PDB entry 6TVS | X-ray diffraction, 1.90 A resolution | chains K and L of the 6 polymer chains in the assembly

== Chain K ==
Molecule: Hemagglutinin HA1
Source organism: Influenza A virus (A/harbour seal/Germany/1/2014(H10N7))
UniProt: A0A0A7HR51 (A0A0A7HR51_9INFA); residues 3-325 here correspond to UniProt positions 10-332 (UniProt number = residue number + 7)
Amino-acid sequence (325 residues; row label = number of the first residue in the row):
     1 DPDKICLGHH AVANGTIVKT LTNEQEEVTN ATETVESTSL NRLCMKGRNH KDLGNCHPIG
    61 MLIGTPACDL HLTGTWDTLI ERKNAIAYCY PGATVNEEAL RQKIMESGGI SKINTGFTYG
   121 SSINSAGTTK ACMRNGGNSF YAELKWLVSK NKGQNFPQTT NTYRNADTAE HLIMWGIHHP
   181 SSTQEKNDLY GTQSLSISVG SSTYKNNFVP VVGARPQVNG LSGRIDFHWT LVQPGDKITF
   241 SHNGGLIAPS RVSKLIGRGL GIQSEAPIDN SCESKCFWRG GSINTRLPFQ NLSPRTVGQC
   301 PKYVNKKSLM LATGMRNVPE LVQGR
Not modelled in the structure: 321-325
Construct notes: expression tag (1-2)
Disulfide bonds: Cys-44/Cys-272, Cys-56/Cys-68, Cys-89/Cys-132, Cys-276/Cys-300
Ion coordination: Ca2+: Glu-106 (together with N-acetylglucosamine) (shared with 1 residue of chain D; Glu-64(L) of chain L)

== Chain L ==
Molecule: Hemagglutinin HA2
Source organism: Influenza A virus (A/harbour seal/Germany/1/2014(H10N7))
UniProt: A0A0A7HR51 (A0A0A7HR51_9INFA); residues 1-176 here correspond to UniProt positions 333-508 (UniProt number = residue number + 332)
Amino-acid sequence (177 residues; each row starts with the number of its first residue):
     1 GLFGAIAGFI ENGWEGMVDG WYGFRHQNAQ GTGQAADYKS TQAAIDQITG KLNRIIKKTN
    61 TEFESIESEF SEIDHQIGNV INWTKDSITD IWTYQAELLV AMENQHTIDM ADSEMLNLYE
   121 RVRKQLRQNA EEDGKGCFEI YHACDDSCME SIRNNTYDHS QYREEALLNR LNINPVK
Not modelled in the structure: 173-177
Construct notes: expression tag (177)
Disulfide bonds: Cys-144/Cys-148
Covalently attached groups: N-acetylglucosamine (NAG) linked to Asn-82
Ion coordination: Ca2+: Glu-64 (together with N-acetylglucosamine) (shared with 1 residue of chain D; Glu-106(K) of chain K)

== Interface between chain K and chain L ==
Contacting residue pairs (151):
  Pro-2(K) with Glu-139(L); Ile-140(L)
  Asp-3(K) with Gln-27(L); Asn-28(L); Ala-29(L); Phe-138(L); Glu-139(L); Ile-140(L), hydrogen bond (backbone-backbone); His-142(L); Ala-143(L); Cys-144(L), hydrogen bond (side chain-backbone)
  Lys-4(K) with His-26(L); Gln-27(L), hydrogen bond (backbone-backbone); Cys-137(L); Phe-138(L); Met-149(L)
  Ile-5(K) with Phe-24(L), hydrophobic; Arg-25(L); Cys-137(L); Phe-138(L), hydrogen bond (backbone-backbone); Ile-140(L), hydrophobic; Ile-152(L), hydrophobic
  Cys-6(K) with Trp-14(L); Gly-23(L); Phe-24(L); Arg-25(L), hydrogen bond (backbone-backbone); Gly-136(L); Cys-137(L), disulfide
  Leu-7(K) with Ile-10(L); Trp-14(L); Gly-23(L); Phe-24(L), hydrophobic; Leu-118(L), hydrophobic; Gly-136(L), hydrogen bond (backbone-backbone); Phe-138(L), hydrophobic
  Gly-8(K) with Trp-14(L); Met-17(L); Tyr-22(L); Gly-23(L), hydrogen bond (backbone-backbone); Met-115(L)
  His-9(K) with Ile-6(L); Ile-10(L); Asn-12(L); Gly-13(L); Trp-14(L), hydrogen bond (backbone-backbone); Met-17(L); Trp-21(L); Met-115(L)
  His-10(K) with Gly-13(L); Trp-14(L); Met-17(L); Gly-20(L); Trp-21(L), hydrogen bond (backbone-backbone)
  Ala-11(K) with Gly-13(L); Trp-14(L), hydrogen bond (backbone-backbone); Glu-15(L)
  Ala-13(K) with Glu-15(L)
  Val-18(K) with Asn-104(L)
  Lys-19(K) with Val-100(L); Ala-101(L); Asn-104(L), hydrogen bond (backbone-side chain)
  Thr-20(K) with Ala-101(L); Asn-104(L); Gln-105(L), hydrogen bond; Ile-108(L)
  Leu-21(K) with Ala-101(L), hydrogen bond (backbone-backbone); Met-102(L); Gln-105(L), hydrogen bond (backbone-side chain)
  Thr-22(K) with Gln-105(L), hydrogen bond (backbone-side chain)
  Glu-26(K) with Ile-108(L)
  Val-28(K) with Ile-108(L), hydrophobic
  Thr-32(K) with Leu-52(L)
  Glu-81(K) with Phe-70(L)
  Arg-82(K) with Phe-70(L)
  Lys-83(K) with Phe-70(L)
  Glu-98(K) with Ser-68(L); Ser-71(L); Ile-73(L)
  Arg-101(K) with Ser-68(L)
  Gln-102(K) with Ile-66(L)
  Glu-106(K) with Glu-64(L)
  Arg-258(K) with Glu-64(L), salt bridge
  Leu-260(K) with Glu-62(L)
  Gln-263(K) with Glu-67(L); Ser-68(L), hydrogen bond; Glu-69(L), hydrogen bond (side chain-backbone); Phe-70(L)
  Ser-264(K) with Phe-70(L)
  Arg-279(K) with Glu-69(L), salt bridge; Phe-70(L)
  Arg-286(K) with Ile-56(L); Lys-57(L)
  Pro-288(K) with Ile-55(L); Lys-57(L)
  Phe-289(K) with Ala-96(L), hydrophobic
  Pro-294(K) with Lys-85(L)
  Arg-295(K) with Glu-67(L); Glu-69(L), salt bridge
  Val-297(K) with Phe-63(L); Glu-64(L); Ser-65(L)
  Gly-298(K) with Thr-61(L); Glu-62(L); Phe-63(L), hydrogen bond (backbone-backbone)
  Gln-299(K) with Lys-58(L), hydrogen bond (backbone-side chain); Asn-60(L); Thr-61(L); Glu-62(L), hydrogen bond
  Cys-300(K) with Lys-58(L)
  Pro-301(K) with Lys-58(L)
  Lys-302(K) with Phe-63(L); Trp-92(L)
  Tyr-303(K) with Thr-89(L); Trp-92(L)
  Val-304(K) with Trp-92(L); Thr-93(L)
  Asn-305(K) with Thr-89(L); Thr-93(L), hydrogen bond (backbone-side chain)
  Lys-306(K) with Thr-93(L); Glu-97(L), salt bridge
  Leu-309(K) with Ala-96(L); Glu-97(L); Val-100(L), hydrophobic
  Met-310(K) with Val-100(L); Asn-104(L), hydrogen bond (backbone-side chain)
  Leu-311(K) with Leu-52(L), hydrophobic; Val-100(L), hydrophobic; Glu-103(L); Asn-104(L)
  Ala-312(K) with Asn-104(L), hydrogen bond (backbone-side chain)
  Thr-313(K) with Trp-21(L); Ile-48(L)
  Gly-314(K) with Trp-21(L); Thr-107(L)
  Met-315(K) with Ile-6(L), hydrophobic; Trp-21(L); Tyr-22(L), hydrophobic; Ala-111(L), hydrophobic
  Arg-316(K) with Gly-1(L); Ala-7(L); Ile-108(L)
  Val-318(K) with Ala-7(L), hydrophobic; Glu-11(L); Asn-12(L); Gly-13(L), hydrogen bond (backbone-backbone)
  Pro-319(K) with Asn-12(L); Glu-15(L)
  Glu-320(K) with Asn-12(L); Gly-13(L); Trp-14(L); Glu-15(L), hydrogen bond (side chain-backbone)
Other interface residues (no listed pair), chain K (63 interface residues in all): Val-12, Thr-34, Glu-265, Lys-275, Cys-276, Leu-287
Other interface residues (no listed pair), chain L (77 interface residues in all): Gly-16, Thr-59, Asp-90, Leu-98, Leu-99, Asp-109, Tyr-119, Val-122, Asp-133, Tyr-141, Arg-153
Cross-chain cystine bridges: Cys-6(K)/Cys-137(L)

== Summary ==
The interface between chain K and chain L involves 63 residues on one side and 77 on the other, with 1
disulfide bond, 25 hydrogen bonds and 4 salt bridges. Polar pairs include Arg-258(K)/Glu-64(L),
Arg-279(K)/Glu-69(L) and Arg-295(K)/Glu-69(L). Covalently linked N-acetylglucosamine: at Asn-82(L).
Chain K is Hemagglutinin HA1 and chain L is Hemagglutinin HA2, both from Influenza A virus (A/harbour
seal/Germany/1/2014(H10N7)); the structure, Crystal structure of the haemagglutinin mutant (Gln226Leu) from an
H10N7 seal influenza virus isolated in Germany ..., was determined by X-ray diffraction, deposited together
with 6TJW, 6TJY, 6TVA, 6TVB, 6TVC, 6TVD and 9 further entries.
